PDB entry 5G3Z | X-ray diffraction, 1.89 A resolution | chain A

Chain A:
Name: Adenylate kinse
Source organism: Synthetic construct
Notes: EC 2.7.4.3
Sequence (217 residues; numbered 1 to 217; the number before each row is that of its first residue):
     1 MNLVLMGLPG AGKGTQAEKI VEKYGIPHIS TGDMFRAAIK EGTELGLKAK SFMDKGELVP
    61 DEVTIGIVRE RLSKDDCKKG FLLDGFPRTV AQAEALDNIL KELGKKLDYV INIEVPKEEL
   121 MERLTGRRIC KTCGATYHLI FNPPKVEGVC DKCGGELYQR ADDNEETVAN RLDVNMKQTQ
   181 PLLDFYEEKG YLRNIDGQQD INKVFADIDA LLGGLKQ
Not modelled in the structure: 216-217
Metal / ion sites: Zn2+: Cys130, Cys133, Cys150, Cys153
Ligand contacts: bis(adenosine)-5'-pentaphosphate (AP5): Leu8, Pro9, Gly10, Ala11, Gly12, Lys13, Gly14, Thr15, Thr31, Gly32, Phe35, Arg36, Phe52, Met53, Glu57, Leu58, Val59, Thr64, Gly85, Phe86, Arg88, Gln92, Arg123, Leu124, Arg127, Thr136, Tyr137, His138, Phe141, Asn142, Arg160, Asp162, Arg171, Gly197, Gln199, Asp200, Ile201, Val204

In short:
Ligands of chain A: bis(adenosine)-5'-pentaphosphate. Cys130, Cys133, Cys150 and Cys153 form the Zn2+ site.
Chain A is Adenylate kinse (Synthetic construct); the structure, Crystal structure of adenylate kinase
ancestor 3 with Zn, Mg and Ap5A bound, was determined by X-ray diffraction together with 5G3Y, 5G40 and 5G41
from the same study.
